Entry 4Z10 (X-ray diffraction, 1.93 A resolution); this record covers chains A and G of the 4 polymer chains in the assembly.

# Chain A
Name: Aurone synthase
From: Coreopsis grandiflora
UniProtKB: A0A075DN54 (A0A075DN54_CORGR); residues 1-350 here correspond to UniProt positions 86-435 (UniProt number = residue number + 85)
Chain sequence (350 residues; row label = number of the first residue in the row):
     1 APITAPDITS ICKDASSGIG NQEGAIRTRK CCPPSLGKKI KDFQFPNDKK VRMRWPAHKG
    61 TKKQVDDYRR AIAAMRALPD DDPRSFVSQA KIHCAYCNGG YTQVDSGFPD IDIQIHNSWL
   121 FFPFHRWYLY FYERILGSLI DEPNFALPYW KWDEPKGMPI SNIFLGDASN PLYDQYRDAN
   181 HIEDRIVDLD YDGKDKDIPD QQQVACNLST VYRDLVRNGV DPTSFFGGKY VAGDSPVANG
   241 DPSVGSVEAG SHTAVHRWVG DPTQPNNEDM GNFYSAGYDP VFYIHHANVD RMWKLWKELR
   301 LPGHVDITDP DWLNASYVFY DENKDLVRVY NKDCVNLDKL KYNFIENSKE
Not modelled in the structure: 348-350
Modified / non-standard residues: H252 (3-(1-sulfo-1H-imidazol-3-ium-4-yl)-L-alanine; HS8)
Disulfides: C12-C32, C31-C94
Bound ions: Cu ion: H93, H116, H125
Residues lining bound ligands:
  - resorcinol (RCO), molecule 1: A73, R76, A77, A168, S169, N170, P171
  - resorcinol (RCO), molecule 2: P155, Q201, V204, A205, L208
  - resorcinol (RCO), molecule 3: Q201, Q202, A205
  - resorcinol (RCO), molecule 4: D221, P222, P302, G303, V305

# Chain G
Name: Aurone synthase
From: Coreopsis grandiflora
UniProtKB: A0A075DN54 (A0A075DN54_CORGR); residues 438-452 here correspond to UniProt positions 523-537 (UniProt number = residue number + 85)
Chain sequence (15 residues; numbered 438 to 452; the number before each row is that of its first residue):
   438 DGVFTTPCDP EYAGG
Not modelled in the structure: 450-452
Residues lining bound ligands: resorcinol (RCO): F441, T442, T443, P444, Y449

# Chain A / chain G interface
Disulfides between the chains: C206(A)-C445(G)
Pairs across the interface - 15 pairs, chain A then chain G:
  D190(A) with C445(G)
  K196(A) with C445(G); P447(G)
  I198(A) with P447(G), hydrophobic
  Q202(A) with P444(G), hydrogen bond (side chain-backbone); D446(G), hydrogen bond (side chain-backbone)
  A205(A) with F441(G); P444(G)
  C206(A) with P444(G); C445(G), disulfide
  S209(A) with D438(G), hydrogen bond (side chain-backbone); P444(G)
  Y212(A) with D438(G); G439(G)
  R217(A) with D438(G), salt bridge
Other interface residues (no listed pair), chain A (12 interface residues in all): L208, T210, R213
Other interface residues (no listed pair), chain G (8 interface residues in all): Y449

# Summary
Chain A and chain G form an interface of 12 and 8 residues respectively; the contacts include 1 disulfide
bond, 3 hydrogen bonds and 1 salt bridge. Polar pairs include R217(A)-D438(G), Q202(A)-P444(G) and
Q202(A)-D446(G). One resorcinol molecule is bound between chain A and chain G.
Chain A is Aurone synthase and chain G is Aurone synthase, both from Coreopsis grandiflora; the structure,
Inactive aurone synthase (polyphenol oxidase) co-crystallized with 1,4-resorcinol, was determined by X-ray
diffraction.
